7ZRK - chains A and C of the 4 polymer chains in the assembly; structure by electron microscopy, 3.10 A resolution.

== Chain A ==
Protein: Potassium-transporting ATPase potassium-binding subunit
Source organism: Escherichia coli
Reference sequence: P03959 (KDPA_ECOLI); residue numbers follow UniProt; this construct covers 1-557
Sequence (557 residues; row label = number of the first residue in the row):
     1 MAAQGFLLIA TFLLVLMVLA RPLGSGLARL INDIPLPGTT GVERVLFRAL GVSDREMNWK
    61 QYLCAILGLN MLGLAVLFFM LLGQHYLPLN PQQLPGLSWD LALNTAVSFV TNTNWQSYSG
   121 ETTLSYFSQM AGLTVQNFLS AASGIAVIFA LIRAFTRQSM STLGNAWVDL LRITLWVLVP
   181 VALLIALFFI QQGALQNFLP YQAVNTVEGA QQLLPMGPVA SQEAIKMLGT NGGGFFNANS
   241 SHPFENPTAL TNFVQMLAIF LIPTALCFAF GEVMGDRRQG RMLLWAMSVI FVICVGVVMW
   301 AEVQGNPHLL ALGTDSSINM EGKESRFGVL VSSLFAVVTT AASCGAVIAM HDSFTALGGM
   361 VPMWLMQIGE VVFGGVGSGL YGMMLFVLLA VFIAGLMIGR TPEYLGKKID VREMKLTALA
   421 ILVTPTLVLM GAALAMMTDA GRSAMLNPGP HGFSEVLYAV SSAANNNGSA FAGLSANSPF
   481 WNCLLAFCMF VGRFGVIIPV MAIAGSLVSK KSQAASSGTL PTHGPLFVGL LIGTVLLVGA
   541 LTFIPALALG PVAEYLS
Bound ions: K+ site 1: Asn112, Ser343, Asn466; K+ site 2: Asn112, Thr113, Thr230, Asn231, Ser343, Asn466, Asn467; K+ site 3: Asn114, Gly232, Gly345, Gly468; K+ site 4: Ser343, Asn465; K+ site 5 near Ile368 (its only coordinating residue here); K+ site 6: Gly369, Ser378; K+ site 7 near Gly369 (its only coordinating residue here); K+ site 8 near Ile421 (its only coordinating residue here); K+ site 9 near Thr542 (its only coordinating residue here)

== Chain C ==
Protein: Potassium-transporting ATPase KdpC subunit
Source organism: Escherichia coli
Reference sequence: P03961 (KDPC_ECOLI); residue numbers follow UniProt; this construct covers 1-190
Sequence (190 residues; row label = number of the first residue in the row):
     1 MSGLRPALST FIFLLLITGG VYPLLTTVLG QWWFPWQANG SLIREGDTVR GSALIGQNFT
    61 GNGYFHGRPS ATAEMPYNPQ ASGGSNLAVS NPELDKLIAA RVAALRAANP DASASVPVEL
   121 VTASASGLDN NITPQAAAWQ IPRVAKARNL SVEQLTQLIA KYSQQPLVKY IGQPVVNIVE
   181 LNLALDKLDE

== Interface between chain A and chain C ==
Contacting residue pairs (196; chain A residue first):
  Gln4(A) with Lys169(C), hydrogen bond (side chain-backbone); Tyr170(C)
  Leu7(A) with Tyr170(C), hydrophobic
  Leu8(A) with Tyr170(C); Ile171(C), hydrophobic
  Thr11(A) with Tyr170(C), hydrogen bond
  Leu46(A) with Phe13(C), hydrophobic
  Leu50(A) with Ser9(C), hydrogen bond (backbone-side chain); Phe13(C), hydrophobic
  Gly51(A) with Arg5(C)
  Val52(A) with Pro6(C), hydrophobic
  Leu69(A) with Phe11(C), hydrophobic
  Leu72(A) with Leu8(C), hydrophobic; Phe11(C), hydrophobic
  Gly73(A) with Phe11(C)
  Val76(A) with Phe11(C), hydrophobic
  Glu121(A) with Pro79(C); Gln80(C); Ala81(C); Ser82(C), hydrogen bond
  Thr122(A) with Gln80(C), hydrogen bond (side chain-backbone)
  Met130(A) with Gly19(C); Pro23(C), hydrophobic
  Val135(A) with Leu15(C); Thr18(C); Gly19(C)
  Phe138(A) with Thr18(C); Tyr22(C), hydrophobic
  Leu139(A) with Phe11(C), hydrophobic; Leu14(C), hydrophobic
  Trp167(A) with Pro6(C); Ala7(C), hydrophobic; Thr10(C)
  Leu171(A) with Thr10(C); Phe13(C), hydrophobic; Leu14(C), hydrophobic
  Thr174(A) with Leu14(C); Thr18(C)
  Leu175(A) with Phe13(C), hydrophobic
  Ala182(A) with Tyr22(C)
  Leu183(A) with Tyr22(C); Leu25(C), hydrophobic; Thr26(C)
  Ala186(A) with Thr26(C)
  Leu187(A) with Leu29(C), hydrophobic; Trp33(C), hydrophobic; Phe34(C)
  Ile190(A) with Thr26(C); Gly30(C); Phe34(C), hydrophobic; Gln37(C); Ala38(C), hydrophobic
  Gln191(A) with Phe34(C); Gln37(C)
  Gly193(A) with Gln37(C); Leu54(C)
  Ala194(A) with Gln37(C)
  Leu195(A) with Ala38(C); Gly40(C)
  Gln196(A) with Pro23(C); Thr26(C); Thr27(C), hydrogen bond; Ala38(C), hydrogen bond (backbone-backbone)
  Asn197(A) with Gln31(C); Ala38(C), hydrogen bond (side chain-backbone); Asn39(C)
  Phe198(A) with Thr27(C)
  Leu199(A) with Asn39(C)
  Tyr201(A) with Gln80(C)
  Gln202(A) with Leu42(C); Val49(C)
  Ala203(A) with Val49(C)
  Val204(A) with Val49(C); Arg50(C); Gly51(C)
  Asn205(A) with Thr48(C); Val49(C), hydrogen bond (backbone-backbone); Arg50(C)
  Thr206(A) with Gln57(C)
  Val207(A) with Gln57(C), hydrogen bond (backbone-side chain); Phe59(C), hydrophobic; Tyr64(C); Leu183(C), hydrophobic; Asp186(C)
  Glu208(A) with Asn58(C); Phe59(C); Thr60(C), hydrogen bond (side chain-backbone); Gly61(C), hydrogen bond (side chain-backbone); Tyr64(C)
  Gln211(A) with Met75(C)
  Gln212(A) with Ile55(C); Gly56(C); Tyr77(C); Pro79(C)
  Leu213(A) with Pro79(C); Gln80(C), hydrogen bond (backbone-side chain)
  Leu214(A) with Leu42(C), hydrophobic; Ser52(C); Ile55(C), hydrophobic; Pro79(C), hydrophobic
  Pro215(A) with Pro79(C); Gln80(C)
  Met216(A) with Asn39(C)
  Ser221(A) with Tyr22(C), hydrogen bond (backbone-side chain)
  Ala224(A) with Tyr22(C)
  Asn237(A) with Ser82(C), hydrogen bond (side chain-backbone)
  Ala238(A) with Ser82(C); Ser126(C)
  Ser241(A) with Ala125(C); Ser126(C), hydrogen bond (backbone-side chain)
  His242(A) with Ile55(C); Ser82(C); Leu128(C)
  Pro243(A) with Leu54(C); Ile55(C), hydrophobic; Leu128(C)
  Phe244(A) with Gly40(C); Ser52(C); Ile55(C), hydrophobic
  Ala249(A) with Ile171(C); Gly172(C)
  Leu250(A) with Leu167(C), hydrophobic
  Phe253(A) with Ile171(C), hydrophobic
  Asn306(A) with Val89(C)
  Pro307(A) with Val89(C)
  His308(A) with Asp95(C), salt bridge
  Leu309(A) with Ile98(C), hydrophobic; Val118(C), hydrophobic
  Leu312(A) with Asp95(C); Ile98(C), hydrophobic; Ala99(C); Val102(C)
  Gly313(A) with Val102(C); Arg106(C); Val116(C)
  Thr314(A) with Val116(C); Val118(C)
  Asp315(A) with Ser115(C); Val116(C), hydrogen bond (backbone-backbone); Pro117(C)
  Ile318(A) with Val118(C)
  Met320(A) with Arg68(C), hydrogen bond (backbone-side chain); Val118(C), hydrophobic; Thr122(C); Ala123(C)
  Glu321(A) with Ser85(C), hydrogen bond; Leu94(C); Thr122(C); Ala123(C), hydrogen bond (side chain-backbone)
  Gly322(A) with Ala123(C), hydrogen bond (backbone-backbone); Ser124(C); Ala125(C)
  Lys323(A) with Arg68(C), hydrogen bond (backbone-side chain); Ser124(C); Ala125(C)
  Glu324(A) with Arg68(C); Ser124(C); Ala125(C), hydrogen bond (side chain-backbone); Ser126(C), hydrogen bond; Asp129(C)
  Ser325(A) with Arg68(C); Asp129(C), hydrogen bond (backbone-side chain); Asn131(C); Ile132(C); Gln173(C); Val175(C)
  Arg326(A) with Asn131(C); Gly172(C); Gln173(C), hydrogen bond (backbone-backbone); Val175(C)
  Gly328(A) with Gln173(C)
  Val331(A) with Tyr170(C); Ile171(C); Gly172(C)
  Ile348(A) with Ala125(C)
  Ala349(A) with Ala125(C), hydrophobic
  Met350(A) with Gly84(C); Asn86(C); Ala125(C)
  Asp352(A) with Asn86(C); Ala88(C)
  Ser353(A) with Asn86(C); Leu87(C), hydrogen bond (side chain-backbone)
  Phe354(A) with Val89(C)
  Leu446(A) with Ser85(C); Asn86(C)
  Asn447(A) with Asn86(C), hydrogen bond (side chain-backbone); Leu87(C); Ala88(C), hydrogen bond (side chain-backbone); Asn91(C), hydrogen bond
  Pro448(A) with Asn91(C)
  His451(A) with Ala88(C)
  Phe471(A) with Asn86(C)
  Ala472(A) with Asn86(C)
  Gly473(A) with Asn86(C)
  Glu554(A) with Ser90(C), hydrogen bond
Interface residues without a listed pair, chain A (105 interface residues in all): Ala49, Gln92, Thr134, Gln136, Leu170, Val179, Ala220, Ile225, Phe236, Pro247, Ser316, Phe327, Thr355
Interface residues without a listed pair, chain C (96 interface residues in all): Gly3, Ile17, Ser41, Arg44, Gly83, Arg101, Ala114, Glu119, Val121, Gly127, Thr133, Pro166

== Overview ==
105 residues of chain A and 96 residues of chain C are in contact, with 31 hydrogen bonds and 1 salt bridge.
Polar pairs include His308(A)-Asp95(C), Gln4(A)-Lys169(C) and Thr11(A)-Tyr170(C). The K+ site 1 is built by
Asn112(A), Ser343(A) and Asn466(A).
Here chain A is Potassium-transporting ATPase potassium-binding subunit and chain C is Potassium-transporting
ATPase KdpC subunit, both from Escherichia coli. Entry 7ZRK (Cryo-EM map of the WT KdpFABC complex in the
E1-P_ADP conformation, under turnover conditions) was determined by electron microscopy (same publication as
7ZRD, 7ZRE, 7ZRG, 7ZRH, 7ZRI, 7ZRJ, 7ZRL and 7ZRM).
